PDB entry 5L3B | X-ray diffraction, 3.30 A resolution | chains A and B

== Chain A ==
Molecule: Lysine-specific histone demethylase 1A
From: Homo sapiens
Notes: EC 1.-.-.-
Reference sequence: O60341 (KDM1A_HUMAN); numbering as in UniProt (aligned over 1-852)
Amino-acid sequence (852 residues; each row starts with the number of its first residue):
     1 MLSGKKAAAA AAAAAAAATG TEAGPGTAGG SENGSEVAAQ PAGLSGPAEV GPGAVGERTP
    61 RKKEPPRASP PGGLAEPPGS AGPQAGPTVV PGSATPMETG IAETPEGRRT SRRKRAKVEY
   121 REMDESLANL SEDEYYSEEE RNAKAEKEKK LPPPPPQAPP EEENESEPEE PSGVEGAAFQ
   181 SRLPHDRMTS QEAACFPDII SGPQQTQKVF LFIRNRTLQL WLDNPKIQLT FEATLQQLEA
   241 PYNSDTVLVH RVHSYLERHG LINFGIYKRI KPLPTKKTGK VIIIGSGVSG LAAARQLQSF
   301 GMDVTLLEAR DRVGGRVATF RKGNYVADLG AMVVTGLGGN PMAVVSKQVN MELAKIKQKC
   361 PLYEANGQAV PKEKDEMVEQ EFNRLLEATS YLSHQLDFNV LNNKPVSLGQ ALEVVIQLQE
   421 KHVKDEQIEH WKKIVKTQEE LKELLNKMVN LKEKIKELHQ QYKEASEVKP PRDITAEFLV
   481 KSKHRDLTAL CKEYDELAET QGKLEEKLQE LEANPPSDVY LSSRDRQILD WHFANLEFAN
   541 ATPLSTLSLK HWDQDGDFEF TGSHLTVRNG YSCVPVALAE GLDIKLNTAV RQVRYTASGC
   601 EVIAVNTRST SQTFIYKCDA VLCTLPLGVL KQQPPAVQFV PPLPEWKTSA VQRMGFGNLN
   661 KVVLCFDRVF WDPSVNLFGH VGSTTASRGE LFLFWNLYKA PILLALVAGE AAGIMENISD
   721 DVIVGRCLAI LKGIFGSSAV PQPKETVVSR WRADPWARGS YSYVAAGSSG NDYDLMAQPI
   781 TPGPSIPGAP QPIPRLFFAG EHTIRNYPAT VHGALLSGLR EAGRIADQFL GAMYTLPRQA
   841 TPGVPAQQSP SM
Unresolved in the structure: 1-170, 837-852
Sequence notes: engineered mutation Gly556 (Asp in O60341)
Ligand contacts: FAD (flavin-adenine dinucleotide): Ile284, Gly285, Ser286, Gly287, Val288, Ser289, Gly290, Leu307, Glu308, Ala309, Arg310, Gly314, Gly315, Arg316, Val317, Leu329, Gly330, Ala331, Met332, Val333, Thr588, Ala589, Val590, Thr624, Leu625, Pro626, Val629, Val637, Leu659, Lys661, Trp751, Trp756, Ala757, Ser760, Tyr761, Gly800, Glu801, Ala809, Thr810, Val811, His812, Ala814
From the paper describing this entry:
  - disease-associated variants - D556G (10/20-fold): decreased catalytic activity
  - mutagenesis - D556G (10-fold): decreased catalytic activity
  - mutagenesis - D556G: unchanged binding to histone tail
  - mutagenesis - D556G: unchanged binding to SNAIL1
  - mutagenesis - D556G: decreased stability
  - mutagenesis - D556G: unchanged binding to REST corepressor 1 (chain B)
  - binding site for flavin-adenine dinucleotide: Tyr761
  - mutagenesis - K661A: decreased signaling
  - disease-associated variants - D556G: decreased stability
  - disease-associated variants - D556G: unchanged binding to REST corepressor 1 (chain B)
  - disease-associated variants - D556G: abolished binding to modified nucleosomes

== Chain B ==
Molecule: REST corepressor 1
From: Homo sapiens
Reference sequence: Q9UKL0 (RCOR1_HUMAN); residue numbers follow UniProt; this construct covers 1-482
Amino-acid sequence (482 residues; each row starts with the number of its first residue):
     1 MVEKGPEVSG KRRGRNNAAA SASAAAASAA ASAACASPAA TAASGAAASS ASAAAASAAA
    61 APNNGQNKSL AAAAPNGNSS SNSWEEGSSG SSSDEEHGGG GMRVGPQYQA VVPDFDPAKL
   121 ARRSQERDNL GMLVWSPNQN LSEAKLDEYI AIAKEKHGYN MEQALGMLFW HKHNIEKSLA
   181 DLPNFTPFPD EWTVEDKVLF EQAFSFHGKT FHRIQQMLPD KSIASLVKFY YSWKKTRTKT
   241 SVMDRHARKQ KREREESEDE LEEANGNNPI DIEVDQNKES KKEVPPTETV PQVKKEKHST
   301 QAKNRAKRKP PKGMFLSQED VEAVSANATA ATTVLRQLDM ELVSVKRQIQ NIKQTNSALK
   361 EKLDGGIEPY RLPEVIQKCN ARWTTEEQLL AVQAIRKYGR DFQAISDVIG NKSVVQVKNF
   421 FVNYRRRFNI DEVLQEWEAE HGKEETNGPS NQKPVKSPDN SIKMPEEEDE APVLDVRYAS
   481 AS
Unresolved in the structure: 1-307, 441-482
Curated features (UniProtKB/Swiss-Prot):
  - cross-link: Lys297 (Glycyl lysine isopeptide (Lys-Gly) (interchain with G-Cter in SUMO2))

== Chain A / chain B interface ==
Residue-residue contacts - 104 pairs, chain A then chain B:
  Glu381(A) - Met314(B)
  Arg384(A) - Pro311(B)
  Arg384(A) - Lys312(B)  hydrogen bond (side chain-backbone)
  Arg384(A) - Gly313(B)
  Arg384(A) - Met314(B)
  Glu387(A) - Pro311(B)
  Ala388(A) - Met314(B)  hydrophobic
  Ser390(A) - Arg308(B)
  Tyr391(A) - Arg308(B)
  Tyr391(A) - Lys309(B)
  Tyr391(A) - Pro310(B)
  Tyr391(A) - Leu316(B)  hydrophobic
  Leu392(A) - Leu316(B)  hydrophobic
  Gln395(A) - Arg308(B)  hydrogen bond
  Leu396(A) - Leu316(B)
  Leu396(A) - Gln318(B)
  Phe398(A) - Val321(B)  hydrophobic
  Val415(A) - Leu316(B)  hydrophobic
  Gln417(A) - Val324(B)
  Gln417(A) - Ala331(B)
  Gln417(A) - Leu335(B)
  Leu418(A) - Phe315(B)
  Leu418(A) - Asp320(B)
  Leu418(A) - Val321(B)  hydrophobic
  Leu418(A) - Val324(B)  hydrophobic
  Gln419(A) - Gly313(B)
  Gln419(A) - Met314(B)
  Gln419(A) - Phe315(B)  hydrogen bond (side chain-backbone)
  Gln419(A) - Leu316(B)
  Glu420(A) - Leu335(B)
  Lys421(A) - Asp320(B)  salt bridge
  Lys421(A) - Leu335(B)
  Lys421(A) - Leu338(B)
  His422(A) - Phe315(B)
  Lys424(A) - Leu338(B)
  Lys424(A) - Asp339(B)  salt bridge
  Asp425(A) - Leu338(B)
  Gln427(A) - Leu342(B)
  Ile428(A) - Leu338(B)
  Ile428(A) - Glu341(B)
  Ile428(A) - Leu342(B)
  Trp431(A) - Leu342(B)
  Trp431(A) - Val345(B)  hydrophobic
  Trp431(A) - Lys346(B)
  Trp431(A) - Ile349(B)
  Ile434(A) - Ile349(B)  hydrophobic
  Val435(A) - Val345(B)
  Val435(A) - Ile349(B)  hydrophobic
  Gln438(A) - Ile352(B)
  Gln438(A) - Lys353(B)
  Gln438(A) - Asn356(B)  hydrogen bond (backbone-side chain)
  Glu439(A) - Ile352(B)
  Leu441(A) - Asn356(B)
  Lys442(A) - Thr355(B)
  Lys442(A) - Asn356(B)
  Lys442(A) - Leu359(B)
  Leu445(A) - Asn356(B)
  Leu445(A) - Leu359(B)  hydrophobic
  Leu445(A) - Lys360(B)
  Asn446(A) - Leu359(B)
  Met448(A) - Leu363(B)  hydrophobic
  Val449(A) - Lys362(B)
  Val449(A) - Leu363(B)  hydrophobic
  Lys452(A) - Lys362(B)
  Lys452(A) - Leu363(B)
  Lys452(A) - Asp364(B)
  Lys452(A) - Gly366(B)  hydrogen bond (side chain-backbone)
  Lys452(A) - Ile367(B)
  Ile455(A) - Tyr370(B)  hydrophobic
  Lys456(A) - Tyr370(B)
  His459(A) - Pro369(B)
  His459(A) - Tyr370(B)
  Tyr462(A) - Leu372(B)  hydrophobic
  Ile474(A) - Glu386(B)
  Ile474(A) - Leu389(B)  hydrophobic
  Ile474(A) - Leu390(B)  hydrophobic
  Ile474(A) - Gln393(B)  hydrogen bond (backbone-side chain)
  Thr475(A) - Gln393(B)
  Phe478(A) - Leu390(B)  hydrophobic
  Phe478(A) - Gln393(B)
  Phe478(A) - Ala394(B)
  Phe478(A) - Lys397(B)
  Lys481(A) - Val408(B)
  Ser482(A) - Lys397(B)
  Ser482(A) - Tyr398(B)  hydrogen bond (backbone-side chain)
  Ser482(A) - Val408(B)
  His484(A) - Leu372(B)
  His484(A) - Pro373(B)
  His484(A) - Val375(B)
  Arg485(A) - Tyr398(B)
  Arg485(A) - Ala404(B)
  Arg485(A) - Asp407(B)
  Arg485(A) - Val408(B)
  Asp486(A) - Lys397(B)  salt bridge
  Asp486(A) - Tyr398(B)  hydrogen bond
  Leu487(A) - Tyr370(B)
  Leu487(A) - Leu372(B)  hydrophobic
  Cys491(A) - Ile367(B)  hydrophobic
  Cys491(A) - Tyr370(B)
  Tyr494(A) - Leu363(B)
  Tyr494(A) - Gly366(B)
  Tyr494(A) - Ile367(B)  hydrophobic
  Asp495(A) - Arg371(B)  salt bridge
  Glu505(A) - Lys360(B)
Also at the interface, not in a pair above, chain A (60 interface residues in all): Leu385, Leu401, Val414, Lys432, Glu477, Lys483, Thr488, Gln501, Glu512, Tyr520
Also at the interface, not in a pair above, chain B (52 interface residues in all): Ser325, Val334, Gln348

== In short ==
60 residues of chain A and 52 residues of chain B are in contact, with 8 hydrogen bonds and 4 salt bridges.
Among the polar pairs are Lys421(A)-Asp320(B), Lys424(A)-Asp339(B) and Asp486(A)-Lys397(B). Chain A binds
flavin-adenine dinucleotide. From the paper: a binding site for flavin-adenine dinucleotide at Tyr761(A);
D556G of chain A reduces catalytic activity.
Chain A is Lysine-specific histone demethylase 1A and chain B is REST corepressor 1, both from Homo sapiens;
the structure, Human LSD1/CoREST: LSD1 D556G mutation, was determined by X-ray diffraction together with 5L3C
and 5L3D from the same study.
